Entry 3L8Z (X-ray diffraction, 1.44 A resolution); this record covers chain A.

== Chain A ==
Name: GTPase HRas
From: Homo sapiens
Reference sequence: P01112 (RASH_HUMAN); residues 1-166 here = UniProt positions 1-166
Sequence (166 residues; each row starts with the number of its first residue):
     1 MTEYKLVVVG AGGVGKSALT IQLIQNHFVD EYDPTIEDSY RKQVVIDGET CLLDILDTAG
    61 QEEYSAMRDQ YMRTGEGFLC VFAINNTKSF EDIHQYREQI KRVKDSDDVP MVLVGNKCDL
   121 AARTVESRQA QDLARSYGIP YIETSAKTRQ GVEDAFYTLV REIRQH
Curated features (UniProtKB/Swiss-Prot):
  - region: His166 (Hypervariable region)
  - motif: Tyr32 to Tyr40 (Effector region)
  - binding site (GTP): Gly13 to Ala18, Val29 to Thr35, Ala59, Gly60, Asn116 to Asp119, Ser145 to Lys147
  - modified residue: Met1 (N-acetylmethionine), Thr2 (N-acetylthreonine), Cys118 (S-nitrosocysteine)
  - glycosylation: Thr35 (Microbial infection: O-linked (Glc) threonine)
  - natural variant: Gly12 (G12A: In CSTLO; G12C: In CSTLO; G12D: In CSTLO; G12E: In CSTLO; G12S: In CSTLO and CMEMS; G12V: In CSTLO, bladder carcinoma and CMEMS), Gly13 (G13C: In CSTLO; G13D: In CSTLO; G13R: In SFM), Gln22 (Q22K: In CMEMS), Glu37 (E37EE: In CSTLO), Thr58 (T58I: In CSTLO), Gln61 (Q61K: In NMTC2; Q61L: In melanoma), Glu63 (E63K: In CMEMS), Ser89 (S89C: Found in a patient with severe fetal hydrops and pleural effusion; uncertain significance), Lys117 (K117R: In CSTLO), Ala146 (A146T: In CSTLO; A146V: In CSTLO)
  - mutagenesis: Ser17 (S17N: Dominant negative. Prevents PLCE1 EGF-induced recruitment to plasma membrane. No effect on subcellular location of isoform 2), Asn26 (N26G: Loss of interaction with PLCE1; when associated with V-12), Val29 (V29A: No effect on interaction with PLCE1; when associated with V-12), Tyr32 (Y32F: Loss of interaction and recruitment to plasma membrane of PLCE1; when associated with V-12), Pro34 (P34G: No effect on interaction with PLCE1; when associated with V-12), Thr35 (T35S: Loss of interaction with PLCE1; when associated with V-12), Glu37 (E37G: No effect on interaction with PLCE1; when associated with V-12), Asp38 (D38N: No effect on interaction with PLCE1; when associated with V-12), Ser39 (S39C: No effect on interaction with PLCE1; when associated with V-12), Ala59 (A59T: Loss of GTPase activity and creation of an autophosphorylation site), Gln61 (Q61I: Moderately increased transformation of cultured cell lines; Q61R: Promotes interaction with SHOC2 and PP1C; Q61V: Strongly increased transformation of cultured cell lines), Ala83 (A83T: GTP-binding activity reduced by factor of 30), 4 further mutagenesis entries in UniProt

== Summary ==
UniProt lists 22 GTP-binding residues and 17 mutagenesis sites.
Chain A is GTPase HRas (Homo sapiens); the structure, H-Ras wildtype new crystal form, was determined by X-ray
diffraction together with 3L8Y from the same study.
